Entry 9RUP (electron microscopy, 4.11 A resolution (low resolution: residue-level contacts below are approximate; hydrogen-bond / salt-bridge calls are withheld)); this record covers chains a and d of the 10 polymer chains in the assembly.

# Chain a
Protein: T cell receptor, alpha chain
From: Homo sapiens
Amino-acid sequence (209 residues; numbered 1 to 209; the number before each row is that of its first residue):
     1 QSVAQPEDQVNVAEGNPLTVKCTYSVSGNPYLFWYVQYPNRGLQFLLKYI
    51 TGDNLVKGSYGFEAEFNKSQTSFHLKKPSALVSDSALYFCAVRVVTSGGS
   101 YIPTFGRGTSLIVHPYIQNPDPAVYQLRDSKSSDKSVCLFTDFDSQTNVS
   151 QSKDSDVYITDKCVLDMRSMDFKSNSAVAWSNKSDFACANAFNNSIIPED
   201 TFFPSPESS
Disordered / not traced: 102, 149-153, 182-188, 206-209
Cystine bridges: Cys22-Cys90

# Chain d
Protein: ORF3a_207-215 epitope
From: Homo sapiens
Amino-acid sequence (9 residues; row label = number of the first residue in the row):
     1 FTSDYYQLY

# Interface between chain a and chain d
Residue-residue contacts (7):
  Phe45(a) with Leu8(d)
  Lys48(a) with Leu8(d)
  Gly58(a) with Tyr6(d)
  Ser59(a) with Tyr5(d)
  Tyr60(a) with Asp4(d); Tyr5(d); Tyr6(d)
Other interface residues (no listed pair), chain a (6 interface residues in all): Lys57

# Summary
Chain a and chain d form an interface of 6 and 4 residues respectively.
Here chain a is T cell receptor, alpha chain and chain d is ORF3a_207-215 epitope, both from Homo sapiens.
Entry 9RUP (Cryo-EM structure of TCRpub/pMHC dimer) was determined by electron microscopy.
